9EAT - chain A; structure by X-ray diffraction, 1.43 A resolution.

Chain A:
Protein: Carbonic anhydrase 2
Source organism: Escherichia coli BL21(DE3)
Notes: EC 4.2.1.1
UniProtKB: P61517 (CAN_ECOLI); numbering as in UniProt (aligned over 1-220)
Amino-acid sequence (220 residues; row label = number of the first residue in the row):
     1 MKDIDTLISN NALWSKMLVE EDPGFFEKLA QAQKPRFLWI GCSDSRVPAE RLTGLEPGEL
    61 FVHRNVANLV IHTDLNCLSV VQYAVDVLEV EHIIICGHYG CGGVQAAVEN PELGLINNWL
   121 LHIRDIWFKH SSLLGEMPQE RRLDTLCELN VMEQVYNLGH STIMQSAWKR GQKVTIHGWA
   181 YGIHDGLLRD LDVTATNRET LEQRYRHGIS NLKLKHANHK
Unresolved in the structure: 1, 214-220
Metal / ion sites: Zn2+: Cys42, Asp44, His98, Cys101
UniProt features mapped onto this chain:
  - binding site (Zn(2+)): Cys42, Asp44, His98, Cys101
What the authors report for this chain:
  - Zn2+ coordination: Cys42, Asp44, His98, Cys101

Summary:
The Zn2+ site is built by Cys42, Asp44, His98 and Cys101. Curated annotation (UniProt) lists 4 Zn2+-binding
residues. From the paper: Zn2+ coordination by Cys42, Asp44 and His98 among others.
Chain A is Carbonic anhydrase 2 (Escherichia coli BL21(DE3)); the structure, High-Resolution Structure of
Escherichia coli Carbonic Anhydrase 2 in Space Group P4(2)2(1)2, was determined by X-ray diffraction (same
publication as 9EAW and 9EBZ).
